Entry 7BZO (electron microscopy, 3.20 A resolution); this record covers chains A and C of the 4 polymer chains in the assembly.

[Chain A]
Protein: Capsid protein VP1
From: Coxsackievirus A10
Sequence (298 residues; each row starts with the number of its first residue):
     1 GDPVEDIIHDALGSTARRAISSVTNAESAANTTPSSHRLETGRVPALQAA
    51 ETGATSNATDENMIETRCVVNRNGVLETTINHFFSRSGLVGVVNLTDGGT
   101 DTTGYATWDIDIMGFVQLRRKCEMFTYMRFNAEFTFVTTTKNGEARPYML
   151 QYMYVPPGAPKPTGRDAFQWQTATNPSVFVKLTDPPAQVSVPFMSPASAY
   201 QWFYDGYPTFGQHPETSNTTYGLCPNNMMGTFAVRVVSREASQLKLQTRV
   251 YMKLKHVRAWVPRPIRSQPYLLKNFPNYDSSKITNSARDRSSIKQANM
Unresolved in the structure: 1-21, 98-102, 298
Small-molecule neighbours: sphingosine (SPH): Ile-110, Asp-111, Ile-112, Met-113, Phe-130, Phe-134, Phe-136, Tyr-152, Met-153, Tyr-154, Pro-176, Val-178, Val-189, Val-191, Met-194, Tyr-200, Trp-202, Asn-227, Met-229, Phe-232, Met-252

[Chain C]
Protein: Capsid protein VP3
From: Coxsackievirus A10
UniProt: G0YPI2 (G0YPI2_9ENTO); residues 1-240 here correspond to UniProt positions 325-564 (UniProt number = residue number + 324)
Sequence (240 residues; row label = number of the first residue in the row):
     1 GIPAELRPGTNQFLTTDDDTAAPILPGFTPTPTIHIPGEVHSLLELCRVE
    51 TILEVNNTTEATGLTRLLIPVSSQNKADELCAAFMVDPGRIGPWQSTLVG
   101 QICRYYTQWSGSLKVTFMFTGSFMATGKMLVAYSPPGSAQPANRETAMLG
   151 THVIWDFGLQSSVSLVIPWISNTHFRTAKTGGNYDYYTAGVVTLWYQTNY
   201 VVPPETPGEAYIIAMGAAQDNFTLKICKDTDEVTQQAVLQ
Unresolved in the structure: 240

[How chain A and chain C interact]
Pairs across the interface (137; chain A residue first):
  Ala-29(A) with Thr-223(C)
  Ala-30(A) with Asp-220(C), hydrogen bond (backbone-backbone); Asn-221(C)
  Ala-46(A) with Val-163(C); Ser-164(C)
  Gln-48(A) with Gln-160(C); Ser-162(C), hydrogen bond (backbone-backbone); Ser-164(C)
  Ala-49(A) with Ser-162(C)
  Ala-50(A) with Met-118(C), hydrophobic; Ser-162(C), hydrogen bond (backbone-side chain); Met-215(C), hydrophobic
  Glu-51(A) with Met-118(C)
  Thr-55(A) with Arg-48(C); Val-49(C); Glu-50(C)
  Ser-56(A) with Lys-114(C), hydrogen bond (backbone-side chain); Thr-116(C), hydrogen bond
  Ala-58(A) with Ser-164(C); Gln-219(C), hydrogen bond (backbone-side chain)
  Thr-59(A) with Gln-219(C)
  Met-63(A) with Val-153(C), hydrophobic; Ser-164(C); Val-166(C), hydrophobic
  Ile-64(A) with Thr-151(C)
  Asn-71(A) with Asn-221(C)
  Gly-74(A) with Thr-223(C)
  Val-75(A) with Thr-223(C)
  Glu-77(A) with Tyr-106(C), hydrogen bond (backbone-side chain); Lys-225(C); Ile-226(C), hydrogen bond (side chain-backbone)
  Thr-78(A) with Ser-42(C); Leu-43(C), hydrogen bond (backbone-backbone); Leu-44(C); Tyr-106(C); Leu-224(C)
  Thr-79(A) with His-41(C); Ser-42(C)
  Ile-80(A) with Val-40(C); His-41(C), hydrogen bond (backbone-backbone)
  Phe-83(A) with Leu-43(C), hydrophobic
  Arg-86(A) with Cys-227(C), hydrogen bond
  Ser-87(A) with Phe-13(C); Thr-15(C), hydrogen bond (side chain-backbone)
  Met-113(A) with Leu-239(C)
  Gly-114(A) with Gln-235(C), hydrogen bond (backbone-side chain); Val-238(C); Leu-239(C)
  Phe-115(A) with Gln-235(C); Val-238(C), hydrophobic
  Val-116(A) with Val-233(C); Gln-235(C), hydrogen bond (backbone-side chain); Leu-239(C), hydrophobic
  Gln-117(A) with Asp-229(C), hydrogen bond
  Arg-119(A) with Leu-239(C)
  Arg-120(A) with Gln-101(C), hydrogen bond; Tyr-105(C), hydrogen bond; Thr-230(C), hydrogen bond; Val-233(C)
  Lys-121(A) with Tyr-105(C)
  Met-124(A) with Tyr-105(C), hydrophobic
  Phe-125(A) with Val-40(C), hydrophobic
  Arg-129(A) with Pro-30(C); Thr-31(C), hydrogen bond (side chain-backbone); Thr-33(C), hydrogen bond
  Glu-133(A) with Asp-19(C); Thr-20(C); Ala-21(C), hydrogen bond (side chain-backbone)
  Thr-135(A) with Phe-13(C)
  Pro-185(A) with Asn-11(C)
  Pro-186(A) with Phe-13(C), hydrophobic
  Val-189(A) with Ala-21(C); Ala-22(C); Ile-24(C), hydrophobic
  Ser-190(A) with Ala-21(C), hydrogen bond (side chain-backbone); Ala-22(C), hydrogen bond (backbone-backbone); Pro-23(C); Ile-24(C)
  Pro-192(A) with Phe-28(C), hydrophobic
  Phe-193(A) with Phe-28(C); Pro-30(C)
  Ser-195(A) with Thr-31(C), hydrogen bond (backbone-side chain)
  Pro-196(A) with Thr-31(C)
  Ala-197(A) with Thr-31(C)
  Ser-198(A) with Pro-32(C); Ile-34(C)
  Tyr-251(A) with Phe-13(C), hydrophobic
  Lys-253(A) with Asp-17(C), hydrogen bond (side chain-backbone); Asp-19(C)
  Arg-258(A) with Thr-33(C); Glu-39(C), salt bridge
  Ala-259(A) with Glu-39(C); Val-40(C), hydrogen bond (backbone-backbone)
  Trp-260(A) with Ile-36(C); Gly-38(C); Glu-39(C)
  Val-261(A) with Pro-37(C); Gly-38(C), hydrogen bond (backbone-backbone)
  Pro-262(A) with Leu-46(C), hydrophobic
  Ile-265(A) with Gln-101(C)
  Tyr-270(A) with Leu-239(C), hydrophobic
  Leu-272(A) with Leu-239(C)
  Lys-273(A) with Leu-239(C)
  Asn-285(A) with Arg-66(C)
  Ser-286(A) with Glu-54(C), hydrogen bond; Gln-95(C); Ser-96(C)
  Ala-287(A) with Glu-54(C); Asn-57(C); Arg-66(C), hydrogen bond (backbone-side chain); Gly-92(C); Gln-95(C)
  Arg-288(A) with Asn-57(C), hydrogen bond (backbone-side chain)
  Asp-289(A) with Asn-57(C); Thr-58(C); Thr-59(C); Arg-66(C), salt bridge
  Arg-290(A) with Val-55(C), hydrogen bond (side chain-backbone); Asn-57(C), hydrogen bond; Thr-58(C); Ala-83(C), hydrogen bond (side chain-backbone); Phe-84(C)
  Ser-292(A) with Thr-58(C)
  Ile-293(A) with Val-55(C); Thr-58(C); Ala-82(C); Ala-83(C), hydrogen bond (backbone-backbone)
  Lys-294(A) with Leu-80(C); Cys-81(C); Gln-140(C), hydrogen bond (backbone-side chain)
  Gln-295(A) with Gln-140(C)
  Ala-296(A) with Ala-83(C); Phe-84(C); Met-85(C); Gln-140(C), hydrogen bond (backbone-side chain); Val-191(C), hydrophobic
  Asn-297(A) with Arg-90(C)
Also at the interface, not in a pair above, chain A (81 interface residues in all): Leu-47, Asn-57, Asp-60, Asn-73, Tyr-127, Pro-176, Gln-188, Val-191, Met-194, Ala-199, Leu-271, Ser-291
Also at the interface, not in a pair above, chain C (94 interface residues in all): Thr-16, Asp-18, Leu-25, Asn-56, Ile-69, Pro-70, Ile-91, Pro-93, Leu-98, Ile-102, Ser-110, Ala-139, Trp-155, Leu-165, His-174, Phe-175, Phe-222, Glu-232, Thr-234

[Overview]
The interface between chain A and chain C involves 81 residues on one side and 94 on the other, with 36
hydrogen bonds and 2 salt bridges. Polar pairs include Arg-258(A)/Glu-39(C), Asp-289(A)/Arg-66(C) and
Ala-50(A)/Ser-162(C). Sphingosine is bound between chain A and chain C.
Here chain A is Capsid protein VP1 and chain C is Capsid protein VP3, both from Coxsackievirus A10. Entry 7BZO
(Cryo-EM structure of mature Coxsackievirus A10 at pH 5.5) was determined by electron microscopy, deposited
together with 7BZN, 7BZT, 7BZU, 7C4T, 7C4W, 7C4Y and 7C4Z.
